Entry 3OU1 (X-ray diffraction, 1.80 A resolution); this record covers chains A and P of the 3 polymer chains in the assembly.

[Chain A]
Protein: MDR HIV-1 protease
From: Human immunodeficiency virus 1
UniProtKB: Q000H7 (Q000H7_9HIV1); residues 1-99 here = UniProt positions 1-99
Sequence (99 residues; each row starts with the number of its first residue):
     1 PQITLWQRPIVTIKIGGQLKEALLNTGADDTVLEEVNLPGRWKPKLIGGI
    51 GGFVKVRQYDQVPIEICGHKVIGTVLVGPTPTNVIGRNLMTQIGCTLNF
Differences from the reference sequence: conflict Asn25 (Asp in Q000H7), Glu35 (Asp in Q000H7), Val36 (Ile in Q000H7), Leu46 (Met in Q000H7)

[Chain P]
Protein: RH/IN substrate peptide
UniProtKB: Q9YV20 (Q9YV20_9HIV1); residues 3-9 here correspond to UniProt positions 713-719 (UniProt number = residue number + 710)
Sequence (7 residues; each row starts with the number of its first residue):
     3 KVLFLDG

[How chain A and chain P interact]
Pairs across the interface (13; chain A residue first):
  Arg8(A) - Lys3(P)
  Leu23(A) - Leu5(P)  hydrophobic
  Asn25(A) - Leu5(P)  hydrogen bond (side chain-backbone)
  Asn25(A) - Phe6(P)
  Gly27(A) - Phe6(P)
  Gly27(A) - Leu7(P)  hydrogen bond (backbone-backbone)
  Ala28(A) - Phe6(P)
  Ala28(A) - Leu7(P)  hydrophobic
  Asp29(A) - Leu7(P)  hydrogen bond (backbone-backbone)
  Asp29(A) - Asp8(P)
  Asp29(A) - Gly9(P)  hydrogen bond (side chain-backbone)
  Asp30(A) - Leu7(P)
  Val32(A) - Leu7(P)  hydrophobic
Interface residues without a listed pair, chain A (10 interface residues in all): Thr82, Val84

[In short]
10 residues of chain A face 6 of chain P across their interface, with 4 hydrogen bonds. Among the polar pairs
are Asn25(A)-Leu5(P), Asp29(A)-Gly9(P) and Gly27(A)-Leu7(P).
Here chain A is MDR HIV-1 protease (Human immunodeficiency virus 1) and chain P is RH/IN substrate peptide.
Entry 3OU1 (MDR769 HIV-1 protease complexed with RH/IN hepta-peptide) was determined by X-ray diffraction
together with 3OTS, 3OTY, 3OU3, 3OU4, 3OUA, 3OUB, 3OUC and 3OUD from the same study.
